Entry 9GY0 (electron microscopy, 3.42 A resolution); this record covers chains A and D of the 7 polymer chains in the assembly.

# Chain A
Protein: Fanconi-associated nuclease 1
Source organism: Homo sapiens
Notes: EC 3.1.21.-, 3.1.4.1
Reference sequence: Q9Y2M0 (FAN1_HUMAN); numbering as in UniProt (aligned over 1-1017)
Chain sequence (1021 residues; each row starts with the number of its first residue; numbers below 1 keep their minus sign (Gly-3 is residue -3)):
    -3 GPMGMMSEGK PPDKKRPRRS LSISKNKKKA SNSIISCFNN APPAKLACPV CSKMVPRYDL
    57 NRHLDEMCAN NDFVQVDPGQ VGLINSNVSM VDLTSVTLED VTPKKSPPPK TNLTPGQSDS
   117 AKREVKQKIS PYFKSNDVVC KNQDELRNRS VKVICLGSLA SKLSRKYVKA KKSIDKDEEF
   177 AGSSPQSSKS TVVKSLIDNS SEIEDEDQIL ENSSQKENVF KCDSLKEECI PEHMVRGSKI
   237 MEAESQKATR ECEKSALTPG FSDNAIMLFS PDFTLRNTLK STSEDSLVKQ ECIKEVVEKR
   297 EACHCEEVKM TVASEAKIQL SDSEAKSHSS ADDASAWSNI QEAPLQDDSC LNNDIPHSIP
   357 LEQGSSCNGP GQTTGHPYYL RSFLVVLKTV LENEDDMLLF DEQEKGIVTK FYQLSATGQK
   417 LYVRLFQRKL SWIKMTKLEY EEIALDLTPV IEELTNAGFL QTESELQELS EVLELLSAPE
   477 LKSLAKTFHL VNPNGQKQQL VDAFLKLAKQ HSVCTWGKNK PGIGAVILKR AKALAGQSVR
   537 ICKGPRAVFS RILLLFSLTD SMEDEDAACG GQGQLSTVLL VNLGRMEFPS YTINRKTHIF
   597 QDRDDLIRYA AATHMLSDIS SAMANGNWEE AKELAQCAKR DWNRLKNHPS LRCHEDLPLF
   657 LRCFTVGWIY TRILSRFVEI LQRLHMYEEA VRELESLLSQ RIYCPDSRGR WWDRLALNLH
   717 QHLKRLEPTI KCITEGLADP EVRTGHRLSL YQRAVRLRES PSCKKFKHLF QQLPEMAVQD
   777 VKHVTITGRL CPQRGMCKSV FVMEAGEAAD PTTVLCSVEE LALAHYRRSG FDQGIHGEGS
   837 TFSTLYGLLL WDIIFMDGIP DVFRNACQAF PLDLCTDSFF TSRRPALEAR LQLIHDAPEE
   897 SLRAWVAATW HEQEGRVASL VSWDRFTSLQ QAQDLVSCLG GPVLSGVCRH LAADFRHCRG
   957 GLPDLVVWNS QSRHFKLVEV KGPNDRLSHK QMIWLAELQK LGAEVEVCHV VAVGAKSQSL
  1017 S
Unresolved in the structure: -3 to 370, 513-514, 557-570, 786-810, 1008-1017
Differences from the reference sequence: expression tag (-3 to 0); engineered mutation His507 (Arg in Q9Y2M0)
Swiss-Prot annotation at these positions:
  - zinc finger: Lys41 to Phe69 (UBZ4-type)
  - motif: Arg14 to Asn22 (D-box), Lys212 to Asn214 (KEN box)
  - binding site (Zn(2+)): Cys44, Cys47, His59, Cys64
  - binding site (Mn(2+)): Glu834, Asp960, Glu975, Val976
  - modified residue: Ser180 (Phosphoserine)
  - natural variant: Cys871 (C871R: In KMIN), Gln929 (Q929P: In KMIN), Gly937 (G937D: In KMIN), Asp960 (D960N: In KMIN)
  - mutagenesis: Cys44 (C44A: Abolishes interaction with monoubiquitinated FANCD2; when associated with A-47), Cys47 (C47A: Abolishes interaction with monoubiquitinated FANCD2; when associated with A-44), Leu477 (L477P: Still localized to sites of DNA damage but the strength of the signal is diminished), Arg706 (R706A: Strongly reduced affinity for sites that have a 5'-terminal phosphate anchor at a flap of 1 nucleotide; when associated with A-952), Gln864 (Q864A: Loss of nuclease activity; when associated with A-960; A-975 and A-977), Arg952 (R952A: Strongly reduced affinity for sites that have a 5'-terminal phosphate anchor at a flap of 1 nucleotide; when associated with A-706), Asp960 (D960A: Loss of nuclease activity. Loss of nuclease activity; when associated with A-864; A-975 and A-977), Glu975 (E975A: Loss of nuclease activity; when associated with A-864; A-960 and A-977), Lys977 (K977A: Loss of nuclease activity; when associated with A-864; A-960 and A-975), Asp981 to Arg982 (Loss of nuclease activity)
Metal / ion sites: Ca2+: Asp960, Glu975, Val976
Reported in the primary citation:
  - conformationally variable residues: His507
  - mutagenesis - D960A: abolished catalytic activity

# Chain D
Molecule: Post-Nick (21-nt DNA)
Sequence (21 nucleotides; numbered 1 to 21; the number before each row is that of its first residue):
     1 TGCGGACGAG ACCTGGACGG G
Unresolved in the structure: 13-21

# How chain A and chain D interact
Pairs across the interface (10):
  Arg706(A) - DT1(D)  salt bridge to the phosphate
  His742(A) - DT1(D)  salt bridge to the phosphate
  Glu834(A) - DC3(D)  phosphate contact
  Arg952(A) - DT1(D)  salt bridge to the phosphate
  Asn980(A) - DG5(D)  phosphate contact
  Asn980(A) - DA6(D)  hydrogen bond to the phosphate
  Asp981(A) - DG4(D)  phosphate contact
  Asp981(A) - DG5(D)  phosphate contact
  Arg982(A) - DA6(D)  base contact
  Lys986(A) - DG2(D)  salt bridge to the phosphate
Interface residues without a listed pair, chain A (13 interface residues in all): His953, Gly956, Gly957, Lys977, Gln987

# Summary
13 residues of chain A and 6 residues of chain D are in contact; the contacts include 1 hydrogen bond and 4
salt bridges. Polar pairs include Asn980(A)-DA6(D), Arg706(A)-DT1(D) and His742(A)-DT1(D). The paper reports
that D960A of chain A abolishes catalytic activity; conformational variability at His507(A).
Here chain A is Fanconi-associated nuclease 1 (Homo sapiens) and chain D is Post-Nick (21-nt DNA). Entry 9GY0
(Cryo_EM structure of human FAN1 R507H mutant in complex with 5' flap DNA substrate and PCNA) was determined
by electron microscopy, deposited together with 8S5A, 9EO1 and 9EOA.
